PDB entry 3ZQL | X-ray diffraction, 2.99 A resolution | chains C and D of the 4 polymer chains in the assembly

Chain C (and D):
Name: Putative repressor SIMREG2
Source organism: Streptomyces antibioticus
Notes: chain D of this document is another copy of the same molecule, construct and numbering; everything in this record applies to it too
UniProtKB: Q9AMH9 (Q9AMH9_STRAT); residues 1-259 here correspond to UniProt positions 3-261 (UniProt number = residue number + 2)
Chain sequence (267 residues; numbered 1 to 267; the number before each row is that of its first residue):
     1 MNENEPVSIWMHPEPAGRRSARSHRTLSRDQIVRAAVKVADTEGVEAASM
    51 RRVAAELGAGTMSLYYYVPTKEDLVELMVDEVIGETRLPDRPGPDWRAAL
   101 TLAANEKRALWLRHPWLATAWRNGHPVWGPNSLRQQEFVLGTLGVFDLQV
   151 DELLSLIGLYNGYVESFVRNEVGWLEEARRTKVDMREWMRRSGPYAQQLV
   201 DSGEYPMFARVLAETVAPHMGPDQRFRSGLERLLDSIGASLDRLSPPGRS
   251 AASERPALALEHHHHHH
Disordered / not traced: 1-6, 243-267 (chain D: 1-6, 16-25, 243-267)
Construct notes: expression tag (260-267)
Reported in the primary citation:
  - binding site for the 17-nt DNA strand: Met62, Tyr66, Tyr67
  - binding site for the 17-nt DNA strand: Ser49, Arg51, Met62
  - binding site for the 17-nt DNA strand: Met50, Met62, Tyr65, Lys71
  - binding site for the 17-nt DNA strand: Gly60, Ser63
  - mutagenesis - R18A (15-fold), R22A (15-fold): decreased binding to DNA

How chain C and chain D interact:
Contacting residue pairs (79):
  Trp10(C) - Tyr195(D)  hydrophobic
  Met11(C) - Arg191(D)
  Met11(C) - Tyr195(D)  hydrophobic
  Glu72(C) - Arg180(D)  salt bridge
  Arg122(C) - Arg180(D)
  Asn123(C) - Arg169(D)
  Asn123(C) - Asn170(D)  hydrogen bond
  Gly124(C) - Gly173(D)
  Gly124(C) - Trp174(D)
  Gly124(C) - Glu177(D)
  His125(C) - Trp174(D)
  His125(C) - Glu177(D)  salt bridge
  His125(C) - Trp188(D)
  Pro126(C) - Trp174(D)
  Pro126(C) - Trp188(D)
  Trp128(C) - Trp188(D)  hydrophobic
  Trp128(C) - Ser192(D)
  Trp128(C) - Tyr195(D)  hydrogen bond (backbone-side chain)
  Trp128(C) - Phe208(D)
  Pro130(C) - Tyr205(D)
  Leu133(C) - Leu199(D)  hydrophobic
  Leu133(C) - Tyr205(D)  hydrophobic
  Leu133(C) - Phe208(D)  hydrophobic
  Glu137(C) - Tyr205(D)
  Glu137(C) - Pro206(D)
  Glu137(C) - Met207(D)  hydrogen bond (side chain-backbone)
  Glu137(C) - Phe208(D)  hydrogen bond (side chain-backbone)
  Gly144(C) - Arg210(D)
  Val150(C) - Val211(D)  hydrophobic
  Val150(C) - Glu214(D)
  Asp151(C) - Glu214(D)
  Asp151(C) - Met220(D)
  Leu154(C) - Val211(D)  hydrophobic
  Leu154(C) - Glu214(D)
  Gly162(C) - Ser166(D)
  Ser166(C) - Gly162(D)
  Ser166(C) - Ser166(D)  hydrogen bond
  Arg169(C) - Asn123(D)
  Arg169(C) - Arg169(D)
  Asn170(C) - Asn123(D)  hydrogen bond
  Gly173(C) - Arg122(D)
  Gly173(C) - Gly124(D)
  Trp174(C) - Gly124(D)
  Trp174(C) - His125(D)
  Trp174(C) - Pro126(D)
  Glu177(C) - Gly124(D)
  Glu177(C) - His125(D)  salt bridge
  Arg180(C) - Glu72(D)  salt bridge
  Arg180(C) - Arg122(D)
  Trp188(C) - Val7(D)
  Trp188(C) - His125(D)
  Trp188(C) - Pro126(D)
  Trp188(C) - Trp128(D)  hydrophobic
  Arg191(C) - Val7(D)
  Arg191(C) - Met11(D)
  Ser192(C) - Trp128(D)
  Pro194(C) - Met11(D)  hydrophobic
  Tyr195(C) - Trp10(D)
  Tyr195(C) - Met11(D)  hydrophobic
  Tyr195(C) - Trp128(D)  hydrogen bond (side chain-backbone)
  Leu199(C) - Leu133(D)  hydrophobic
  Tyr205(C) - Leu133(D)  hydrophobic
  Tyr205(C) - Glu137(D)
  Pro206(C) - Glu137(D)
  Met207(C) - Glu137(D)  hydrogen bond (backbone-side chain)
  Met207(C) - Leu140(D)  hydrophobic
  Met207(C) - Gly141(D)
  Phe208(C) - Trp128(D)
  Phe208(C) - Leu133(D)  hydrophobic
  Phe208(C) - Glu137(D)  hydrogen bond (backbone-side chain)
  Arg210(C) - Gly144(D)
  Arg210(C) - Val150(D)
  Val211(C) - Val150(D)  hydrophobic
  Val211(C) - Leu154(D)  hydrophobic
  Glu214(C) - Val150(D)
  Glu214(C) - Asp151(D)
  Glu214(C) - Leu154(D)
  Met220(C) - Asp151(D)
  Ser236(C) - Ser236(D)
Interface residues without a listed pair, chain C (54 interface residues in all): Val7, Arg134, Leu140, Gly141, Leu153, Ser155, Leu159, Tyr163, Val183, Met189, Ala196, Leu212, Thr215, Gly229, Leu233
Interface residues without a listed pair, chain D (55 interface residues in all): Ser8, Pro130, Arg134, Leu153, Ser155, Leu159, Met189, Pro194, Ala196, Glu204, Leu212, Thr215, His219, Gly229, Leu233

Overview:
54 residues of chain C face 55 of chain D across their interface, with 9 hydrogen bonds and 4 salt bridges.
Polar contacts include Glu72(C)-Arg180(D), His125(C)-Glu177(D) and Asn123(C)-Asn170(D). From the paper: a
binding site for the 17-nt DNA strand at Met62(C), Tyr66(C) and Tyr67(C) among others; R18A and R22A of chain
C reduce binding to DNA.
Chain C and chain D are both Putative repressor SIMREG2 (Streptomyces antibioticus); the structure, DNA-bound
form of TetR-like repressor SimR, was determined by X-ray diffraction.
